PDB entry 7X46 | electron microscopy, 3.85 A resolution | chains A and C of the 5 polymer chains in the assembly

== Chain A ==
Name: Virion protein 1
From: Coxsackievirus B1
UniProt: W8GTF7 (W8GTF7_9ENTO); residue numbers follow UniProt; this construct covers 1-278
Chain sequence (278 residues; numbered 1 to 278; the number before each row is that of its first residue):
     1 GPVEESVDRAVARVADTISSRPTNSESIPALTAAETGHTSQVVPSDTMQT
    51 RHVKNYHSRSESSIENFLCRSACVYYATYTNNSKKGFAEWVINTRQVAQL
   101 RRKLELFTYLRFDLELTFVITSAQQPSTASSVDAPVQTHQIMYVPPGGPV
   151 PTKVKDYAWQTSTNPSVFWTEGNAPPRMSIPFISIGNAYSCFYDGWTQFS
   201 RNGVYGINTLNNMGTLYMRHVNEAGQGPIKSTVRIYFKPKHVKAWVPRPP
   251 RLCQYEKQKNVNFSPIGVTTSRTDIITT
Disordered / not traced: 1-57, 198-203, 277-278
Differences from the reference sequence: conflict K84 (Glu in W8GTF7)

== Chain C ==
Name: VP3
From: Coxsackievirus B1
Notes: EC 3.4.22.29, 3.6.1.15, 3.4.22.28, 2.7.7.48
UniProt: L7UV52 (L7UV52_9ENTO); residues 1-238 here correspond to UniProt positions 333-570 (UniProt number = residue number + 332)
Chain sequence (238 residues; each row starts with the number of its first residue):
     1 GLPVMTTPGSTQFLTSDDFQSPSAMPQFDVTPEMQIPGRVNNLMEIAEVD
    51 SVVPVNNTEDNVSSLKAYQIPVQSNSDNGKQVFGFPLQPGANNVLNRTLL
   101 GEILNYYTHWSGSIKLTFMFCGSAMATGKFLLAYSPPGAGVPKNRKDAML
   151 GTHVIWDVGLQSSCVLCVPWISQTHYRYVVEDEYTAAGYVTCWYQTNIVV
   201 PADVQSSCDILCFVSACNDFSVRMLKDTPFIRQDTFYQ
Disordered / not traced: 173-185, 233-238

== How chain A and chain C interact ==
Residue-residue contacts (92; chain A residue first):
  S58(A) with F220(C); S221(C)
  R59(A) with N42(C), hydrogen bond (backbone-side chain)
  E61(A) with Y107(C); R223(C); M224(C), hydrogen bond (side chain-backbone); L225(C), hydrogen bond (side chain-backbone)
  S62(A) with N42(C), hydrogen bond (backbone-side chain); L43(C), hydrogen bond (backbone-backbone); Y107(C); V222(C)
  S63(A) with N41(C); N42(C)
  I64(A) with V40(C), hydrophobic; N41(C); N42(C)
  F67(A) with L43(C), hydrophobic; L225(C), hydrophobic
  S71(A) with T15(C), hydrogen bond (side chain-backbone)
  Q99(A) with T228(C); I231(C)
  R102(A) with E102(C), salt bridge; Y106(C), hydrogen bond; T228(C)
  F107(A) with V40(C), hydrophobic
  R111(A) with T31(C), hydrogen bond (side chain-backbone); P32(C), hydrogen bond (side chain-backbone); E33(C)
  T117(A) with F13(C)
  Y143(A) with M25(C), hydrophobic
  P145(A) with M25(C), hydrophobic
  P165(A) with A24(C)
  N173(A) with T11(C)
  A174(A) with T11(C), hydrogen bond (backbone-side chain)
  P175(A) with F13(C), hydrophobic
  R177(A) with D17(C), salt bridge; S21(C)
  M178(A) with A24(C), hydrophobic
  S179(A) with S21(C); P22(C), hydrogen bond (side chain-backbone); S23(C); A24(C), hydrogen bond (backbone-backbone)
  I180(A) with A24(C), hydrophobic
  P181(A) with M25(C)
  F182(A) with V30(C)
  I183(A) with F28(C), hydrophobic
  S184(A) with T31(C), hydrogen bond (backbone-side chain)
  I185(A) with T31(C)
  G186(A) with T31(C)
  N187(A) with T31(C); P32(C), hydrogen bond (side chain-backbone); M34(C)
  K238(A) with D17(C)
  K240(A) with S21(C)
  K243(A) with R39(C)
  A244(A) with R39(C); V40(C)
  W245(A) with E33(C); I36(C), hydrogen bond (side chain-backbone); P37(C); G38(C); R39(C)
  V246(A) with G38(C), hydrogen bond (backbone-backbone)
  P247(A) with V40(C); I46(C), hydrophobic
  P250(A) with E102(C)
  L252(A) with R97(C)
  G267(A) with V62(C)
  V268(A) with V62(C); Y68(C); R97(C)
  T269(A) with P54(C); N57(C); V62(C); R97(C)
  T270(A) with N92(C)
  S271(A) with N57(C); T58(C), hydrogen bond (side chain-backbone); E59(C), hydrogen bond (side chain-backbone)
  R272(A) with V55(C), hydrogen bond (side chain-backbone); N57(C), hydrogen bond; T58(C); G84(C); F85(C); V94(C)
  D274(A) with T58(C)
  I275(A) with I70(C), hydrophobic; V82(C); F83(C), hydrophobic; G84(C)
  I276(A) with Q81(C); F83(C), hydrophobic
Also at the interface, not in a pair above, chain A (54 interface residues in all): N66, R70, K103, E115, Q254, T273
Also at the interface, not in a pair above, chain C (57 interface residues in all): Q20, S63, L99, D227, F230, R232

== In short ==
54 residues of chain A and 57 residues of chain C are in contact; the contacts include 20 hydrogen bonds and 2
salt bridges. Among the polar pairs are R102(A)-E102(C), R177(A)-D17(C) and R59(A)-N42(C).
Here chain A is Virion protein 1 and chain C is VP3, both from Coxsackievirus B1. Entry 7X46 (Cryo-EM
structure of Coxsackievirus B1 A-particle in complex with nAb 2E6 (classified from CVB1 mature virion ...) was
determined by electron microscopy together with 7X2G, 7X2I, 7X2O, 7X2T, 7X2W, 7X35 and 7 further entries from
the same study.
